PDB entry 3KNE | X-ray diffraction, 1.35 A resolution | chain A

Chain A:
Protein: Carbonic anhydrase 2
Source organism: Homo sapiens
Notes: EC 4.2.1.1
UniProtKB: P00918 (CAH2_HUMAN); residue numbers follow UniProt; this construct covers 1-260
Amino-acid sequence (265 residues; each row starts with the number of its first residue; numbers below 1 keep their minus sign (Gly-4 is residue -4)):
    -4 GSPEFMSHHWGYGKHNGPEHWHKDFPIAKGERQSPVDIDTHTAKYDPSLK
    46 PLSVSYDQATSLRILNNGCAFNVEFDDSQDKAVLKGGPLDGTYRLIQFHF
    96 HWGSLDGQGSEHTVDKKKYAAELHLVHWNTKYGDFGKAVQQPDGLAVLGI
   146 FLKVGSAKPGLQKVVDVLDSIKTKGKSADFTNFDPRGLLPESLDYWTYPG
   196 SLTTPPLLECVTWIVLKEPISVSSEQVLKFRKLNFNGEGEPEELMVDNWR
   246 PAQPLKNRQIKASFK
Unresolved in the structure: -4 to 3
Construct notes: expression tag (-4 to 0); engineered mutation Cys64 (His in P00918)
UniProt features mapped onto this chain:
  - binding site (Zn(2+)): His94, His96, His119
  - binding site (substrate): Thr198, Thr199
  - site: Tyr7 (Fine-tunes the proton-transfer properties of H-64), Asn62 (Fine-tunes the proton-transfer properties of H-64), Asn67 (Fine-tunes the proton-transfer properties of H-64), Gln92 (Involved in the binding of some activators, including histamine and L-histidine)
  - modified residue: Ser2 (N-acetylserine), Ser165 (Phosphoserine), Ser172 (Phosphoserine)
  - natural variant: Lys18 (K18E: In Jogjakarta), Gln92 (Q92P: In OPTB3), His94 (H94Y: In OPTB3 loss of activity), His107 (H107Y: In OPTB3), Gly144 (G144R: In OPTB3), Pro236 (P236H: In Melbourne)
  - mutagenesis: Trp5 (W5A: Impaired activity, not rescued by 4-methylimidazole (4-MI); when associated with W-64), Tyr7 (Y7F: Enhanced activity; Y7H: Reduced proton transfer rate), Asn62 (N62A: Reduced activity; N62D: Strongly reduced activity; N62H: Reduced proton transfer; when associated with A-64; N62L: Reduced activity; N62T: Reduced activity; N62V: Reduced activity), Ala65 (A65F: Reduced activity; A65S: 2-fold decrease in enzyme efficiency, as determined by kcat/KM ratio, and efficiently inhibited by chlorzolamide; when associated with Q-67), Asn67 (N67H: Enhanced proton transfer; when associated with A-64; N67L: Reduced activity ...), His94 (H94C/D/E/N/Q: Strongly reduced CO(2) hydrase and p-nitrophenyl acetate esterase activities, impaired stability of zinc binding), Glu106 (E106A/Q: Strongly reduced CO(2) hydrase activity; E106D: Normal CO(2) hydrase activity), Glu117 (E117Q: Strongly reduced activity and sulfonamide affinity), His119 (H119D/N/Q: Reduced activity; H119E: Strongly reduced activity), Val121 (V121A/G/I/L/S: Reduced CO(2) hydrase and p-nitrophenyl acetate esterase activities; V121K/R: Strongly reduced CO(2) hydrase and p-nitrophenyl acetate esterase activities), Val142 (V142F/Y: Strongly impaired activity; V142G: Weakly impaired activity; V142H: Impaired activity), Leu197 (L197A: Reduced CO(2) hydrase activity; L197E/H/R: Strongly reduced CO(2) hydrase activity; L197F: Normal activity), 3 further mutagenesis entries in UniProt
Covalent attachments: compound DAW linked to Cys64
Ion coordination: Zn2+: His94, His96, His119 (together with DAW); (4-carboxyphenyl)(chloro)mercury Hg: Gln136, Glu204
Residues lining bound ligands:
  - (4-carboxyphenyl)(chloro)mercury (BE7): Val134, Gln135, Gln136, Pro137, Glu204, Cys205
  - DAW (N-[(S)-(1-{2-oxo-2-[(3-sulfanylpropyl)amino]ethyl}-1H-1,2,3-triazol-5-yl)(phenyl)methyl]-4-sulfamoylbenzamide): Tyr7, Asn62, Ala65, Asn67, Gln92, His94, His96, Glu106, His119, Val121, Phe130, Val134, Val142, Ser196, Leu197, Thr198, Thr199, Pro201, Leu203, Trp208, Asn243

In short:
Chain A binds (4-carboxyphenyl)(chloro)mercury. Compound DAW is covalently linked to Cys64. His94, His96 and
His119 coordinate Zn2+. Gln136 and Glu204 form the (4-carboxyphenyl)(chloro)mercury Hg site. Curated
annotation (UniProt) lists 3 Zn2+-binding residues, substrate-binding residues Thr198 and Thr199 and 15
mutagenesis sites.
Chain A is Carbonic anhydrase 2 (Homo sapiens); the structure, Carbonic Anhydrase II H64C mutant in complex
with an in situ formed triazole, was determined by X-ray diffraction, deposited together with 3KIG.
